3RR3 - chains A and B; structure by X-ray diffraction, 2.84 A resolution.

[Chain A (and B)]
Protein: Prostaglandin G/H synthase 2
Organism: Mus musculus
Notes: EC 1.14.99.1; chain B of this document is another copy of the same molecule, construct and numbering; everything in this record applies to it too
UniProt: Q05769 (PGH2_MOUSE); the construct lacks a stretch of the UniProt sequence, so the offset changes along the chain: 33-105 = UniProt 18-90; 106-591 = UniProt 92-577
Chain sequence (560 residues; each row starts with the number of its first residue):
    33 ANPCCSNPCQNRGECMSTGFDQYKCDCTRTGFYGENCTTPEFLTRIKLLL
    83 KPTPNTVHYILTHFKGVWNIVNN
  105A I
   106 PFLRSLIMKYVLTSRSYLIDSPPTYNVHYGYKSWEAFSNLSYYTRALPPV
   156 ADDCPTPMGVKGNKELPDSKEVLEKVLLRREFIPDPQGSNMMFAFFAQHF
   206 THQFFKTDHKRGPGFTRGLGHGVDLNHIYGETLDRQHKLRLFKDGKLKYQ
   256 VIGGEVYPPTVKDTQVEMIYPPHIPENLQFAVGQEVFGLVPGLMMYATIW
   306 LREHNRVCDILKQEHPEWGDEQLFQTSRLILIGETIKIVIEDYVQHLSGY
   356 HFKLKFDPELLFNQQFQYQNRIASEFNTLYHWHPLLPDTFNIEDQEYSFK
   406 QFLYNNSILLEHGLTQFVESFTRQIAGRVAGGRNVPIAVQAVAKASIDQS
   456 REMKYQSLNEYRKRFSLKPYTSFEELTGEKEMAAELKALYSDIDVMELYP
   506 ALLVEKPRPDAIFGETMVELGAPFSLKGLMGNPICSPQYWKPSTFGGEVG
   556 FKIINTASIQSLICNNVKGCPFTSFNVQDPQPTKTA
Not modelled in the structure: 584-591
Disulfides: Cys36-Cys47, Cys37-Cys159, Cys41-Cys57, Cys59-Cys69, Cys569-Cys575
Bound ions: heme Fe near His388 (its only coordinating residue here)
Small-molecule neighbours:
  - Flurbirprofen, R-form (FLR; (2R)-2-(3-fluoro-4-phenyl-phenyl)propanoic acid): Val116, Arg120, Val349, Leu352, Tyr355, Leu359, Phe381, Leu384, Tyr385, Trp387, Met522, Val523, Gly526, Ala527, Ser530, Leu531
  - heme (HEM): Tyr148, Ala199, Phe200, Ala202, Gln203, Thr206, His207, Phe210, Lys211, Thr212, His214, Val295, Asn382, Tyr385, His386, Trp387, His388, Leu390, Leu391, Phe395, Leu408, Val447, Ala450, Gln454
  - N-acetylglucosamine (NAG; 2-acetamido-2-deoxy-beta-D-glucopyranose), molecule 1: Ser38, Pro40, Tyr55, Glu67, Asn68
  - N-acetylglucosamine (NAG), molecule 2: Glu140, Asn144, Ser146, Tyr147, Arg216, Phe220
  - N-acetylglucosamine (NAG), molecule 3: Lys405, Gln406, Asn410, Ser412, Ile413, Glu416
Curated features (UniProtKB/Swiss-Prot):
  - active site: His207 (Proton acceptor), Tyr385 (For cyclooxygenase activity)
  - binding site (substrate): Arg120, Tyr355
  - binding site (heme b): His388
  - site: Ser530 (Aspirin-acetylated serine)
  - modified residue: Cys540 (S-nitrosocysteine), Ser579 (O-acetylserine)
  - glycosylation (N-linked (GlcNAc...) asparagine): Asn68, Asn144, Asn410
From the paper describing this entry:
  - binding site for Flurbirprofen, R-form: Arg120, Val349, Tyr355, Leu359, Tyr385, Gly526, Ala527, Ser530
  - mutagenesis - R120Q: abolished binding to Flurbirprofen, R-form
  - mutagenesis - Y355F, E524L, S530A: unchanged binding to Flurbirprofen, R-form

[Chain A / chain B interface]
Pairs across the interface (105; chain A residue first):
  Arg44(A) with Gln543(B)
  Glu46(A) with Gln543(B); Lys546(B), salt bridge; Ser548(B), hydrogen bond
  Met48(A) with His320(B); Gly551(B); Gly552(B)
  Ser49(A) with His320(B), hydrogen bond (backbone-side chain); Glu322(B), hydrogen bond; Trp323(B), hydrogen bond
  Gly51(A) with Glu322(B), hydrogen bond (backbone-side chain)
  Phe52(A) with Pro321(B), hydrophobic; Glu322(B)
  Asp58(A) with Lys546(B); Pro547(B); Ser548(B), hydrogen bond (side chain-backbone)
  Thr60(A) with Lys546(B); Pro547(B)
  Arg61(A) with Phe367(B); Pro542(B), hydrogen bond (side chain-backbone); Trp545(B), hydrogen bond (side chain-backbone)
  Asp125(A) with Gln543(B), hydrogen bond
  Pro127(A) with Tyr373(B); Ser541(B)
  Pro128(A) with Tyr544(B), hydrogen bond (backbone-side chain)
  Thr129(A) with Tyr544(B)
  Tyr134(A) with Glu326(B), hydrogen bond; Gln330(B), hydrogen bond
  Tyr136(A) with Glu326(B); Gln327(B), hydrogen bond (side chain-backbone); Gln330(B)
  Lys137(A) with Gln543(B); Tyr544(B); Thr549(B), hydrogen bond
  Ser138(A) with Gln330(B); Leu334(B)
  Trp139(A) with Asp229(B); Gln330(B); Arg333(B); Ile337(B), hydrophobic; Asn537(B); Pro538(B), hydrophobic
  Glu140(A) with Gln330(B)
  Phe142(A) with Pro538(B), hydrophobic; Tyr544(B)
  Asp229(A) with Trp139(B)
  Leu238(A) with Glu140(B)
  His320(A) with Met48(B); Ser49(B), hydrogen bond (side chain-backbone)
  Pro321(A) with Phe52(B)
  Glu322(A) with Ser49(B), hydrogen bond; Gly51(B), hydrogen bond (side chain-backbone); Phe52(B)
  Trp323(A) with Ser49(B), hydrogen bond
  Glu326(A) with Tyr134(B), hydrogen bond; Tyr136(B)
  Gln327(A) with Tyr136(B), hydrogen bond (backbone-side chain)
  Gln330(A) with Tyr134(B); Tyr136(B); Ser138(B); Trp139(B); Glu140(B)
  Arg333(A) with Trp139(B)
  Leu334(A) with Ser138(B)
  Ile337(A) with Trp139(B), hydrophobic
  Phe367(A) with Arg61(B); Gln370(B), hydrogen bond (backbone-side chain)
  Asn368(A) with Gln370(B)
  Gln369(A) with Gln370(B), hydrogen bond (backbone-side chain)
  Gln370(A) with Phe367(B), hydrogen bond (side chain-backbone); Asn368(B); Gln369(B), hydrogen bond (side chain-backbone)
  Phe371(A) with Gln372(B), hydrogen bond (backbone-side chain)
  Gln372(A) with Phe371(B), hydrogen bond (side chain-backbone); Gln372(B); Tyr373(B), hydrogen bond (side chain-backbone)
  Tyr373(A) with Pro127(B); Gln372(B), hydrogen bond (backbone-side chain); Gln374(B), hydrogen bond (backbone-side chain)
  Gln374(A) with Tyr373(B), hydrogen bond (side chain-backbone); Gln374(B)
  Asn537(A) with Trp139(B)
  Pro538(A) with Trp139(B), hydrophobic; Phe142(B), hydrophobic
  Ser541(A) with Pro127(B)
  Pro542(A) with Arg61(B), hydrogen bond (backbone-side chain)
  Gln543(A) with Arg44(B); Glu46(B); Asp125(B), hydrogen bond; Lys137(B), hydrogen bond (backbone-side chain)
  Tyr544(A) with Pro128(B), hydrogen bond (side chain-backbone); Thr129(B); Lys137(B); Phe142(B)
  Trp545(A) with Arg61(B), hydrogen bond (backbone-side chain)
  Lys546(A) with Glu46(B), salt bridge; Asp58(B); Thr60(B)
  Pro547(A) with Asp58(B); Thr60(B)
  Ser548(A) with Glu46(B), hydrogen bond; Asp58(B), hydrogen bond (backbone-side chain)
  Thr549(A) with Lys137(B), hydrogen bond
  Gly551(A) with Met48(B)
  Gly552(A) with Met48(B)
Other interface residues (no listed pair), chain A (59 interface residues in all): Thr50, Ile124, Leu145, Val228, Glu364, Leu366
Other interface residues (no listed pair), chain B (58 interface residues in all): Thr50, Ile124, Leu145, Leu238, Glu364, Leu366

[Overview]
59 residues of chain A and 58 residues of chain B are in contact, with 38 hydrogen bonds and 2 salt bridges.
Polar pairs include Glu46(A)-Lys546(B), Glu46(A)-Ser548(B) and Ser49(A)-His320(B). From the paper: a binding
site for Flurbirprofen, R-form at Arg120(A), Val349(A) and Tyr355(A) among others; R120Q of chain A abolishes
binding to Flurbirprofen, R-form; 4 substitutions were tested in all.
Both chains are Prostaglandin G/H synthase 2 (Mus musculus). Entry 3RR3 (Structure of (R)-flurbiprofen bound
to mCOX-2) was determined by X-ray diffraction (same publication as 3Q7D).
